PDB entry 2Y7W | X-ray diffraction, 2.89 A resolution | chains A and B

Chain A (and B):
Molecule: Lysr-type regulatory protein
Source organism: Burkholderia sp
Notes: fragment: inducer binding domain, residues 80-301; chain B of this document is another copy of the same molecule, construct and numbering; everything in this record applies to it too
UniProtKB: Q7WT50 (Q7WT50_9BURK); residues 80-301 here = UniProt positions 80-301
Amino-acid sequence (228 residues; row label = number of the first residue in the row):
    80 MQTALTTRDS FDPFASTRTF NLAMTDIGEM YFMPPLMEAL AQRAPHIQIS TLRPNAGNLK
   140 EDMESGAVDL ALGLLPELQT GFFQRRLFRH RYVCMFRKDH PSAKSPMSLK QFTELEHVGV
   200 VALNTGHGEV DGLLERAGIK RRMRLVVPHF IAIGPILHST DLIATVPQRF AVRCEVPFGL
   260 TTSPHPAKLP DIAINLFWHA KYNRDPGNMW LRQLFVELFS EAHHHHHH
Unresolved in the structure: 80-88, 202-206, 301-307 (chain B: 80-89, 136, 202-203, 300-307)
Construct notes: engineered mutation Met80 (Leu in Q7WT50); expression tag (302-307)
Small-molecule neighbours: 2-hydroxybenzoic acid (SAL): Thr104, Ile106, Gly107, Tyr110, Phe111, Leu151, Gly152, Phe167, His169, Pro246, Arg248, Ile271, Ile273
What the authors report for this chain:
  - mutagenesis - F90A: abolished signaling in response to salicylate
  - mutagenesis - S95A, R97C: decreased signaling in response to 2-hydroxybenzoic acid

Chain A / chain B interface:
Pairs across the interface (51):
  Asp105(A) - Ile230(B)
  Glu108(A) - Pro227(B)
  Glu108(A) - Ile230(B)
  Glu108(A) - Ala231(B)
  Met109(A) - Ala231(B)  hydrophobic
  Pro113(A) - Pro234(B)  hydrophobic
  Met116(A) - Arg223(B)  hydrogen bond (backbone-side chain)
  Met116(A) - Leu224(B)  hydrophobic
  Met116(A) - Thr239(B)
  Glu117(A) - Ser238(B)
  Ala120(A) - Arg223(B)
  Gln127(A) - Met222(B)  hydrogen bond (side chain-backbone)
  Gln127(A) - Arg223(B)
  Gln127(A) - Val225(B)
  Ile128(A) - Arg223(B)  hydrogen bond (backbone-backbone)
  Ile128(A) - Leu224(B)
  Ile128(A) - Val225(B)  hydrogen bond (backbone-backbone)
  Ser129(A) - Val225(B)
  Thr130(A) - Val225(B)  hydrogen bond (backbone-backbone)
  Thr130(A) - Val226(B)
  Thr130(A) - Pro227(B)
  Leu131(A) - Pro227(B)  hydrophobic
  Arg132(A) - Pro227(B)
  Arg132(A) - Ile230(B)
  Met222(A) - Gln127(B)
  Arg223(A) - Gln127(B)
  Arg223(A) - Ile128(B)  hydrogen bond (backbone-backbone)
  Leu224(A) - Met112(B)  hydrophobic
  Leu224(A) - Met116(B)  hydrophobic
  Leu224(A) - Ile128(B)
  Val225(A) - Gln127(B)
  Val225(A) - Ile128(B)  hydrogen bond (backbone-backbone)
  Val225(A) - Ser129(B)
  Val225(A) - Thr130(B)  hydrogen bond (backbone-backbone)
  Val226(A) - Thr130(B)
  Pro227(A) - Glu108(B)
  Pro227(A) - Thr130(B)
  Pro227(A) - Leu131(B)  hydrophobic
  Pro227(A) - Arg132(B)
  His228(A) - Glu108(B)
  His228(A) - Arg132(B)
  Ile230(A) - Asp105(B)
  Ile230(A) - Ile230(B)  hydrophobic
  Ala231(A) - Glu108(B)
  Ala231(A) - Met109(B)  hydrophobic
  Pro234(A) - Pro113(B)  hydrophobic
  Ser238(A) - Glu117(B)
  Pro256(A) - Pro256(B)
  Pro256(A) - Phe257(B)  hydrophobic
  Phe257(A) - Pro256(B)  hydrophobic
  Phe257(A) - Phe257(B)  hydrophobic
Other interface residues (no listed pair), chain A (34 interface residues in all): Met112, Leu119, Pro124, Ile126, Glu195, Phe229, Ile235, Thr239
Other interface residues (no listed pair), chain B (33 interface residues in all): Pro124, Ile126, Glu195, His228, Phe229, Ile235, Phe249

In short:
34 residues of chain A and 33 residues of chain B are in contact, with 8 hydrogen bonds. Polar pairs include
Met116(A)-Arg223(B), Gln127(A)-Met222(B) and Ile128(A)-Arg223(B). Ligands of chain A: 2-hydroxybenzoic acid.
From the paper: S95A and R97C of chain A reduce signaling in response to 2-hydroxybenzoic acid; F90A of chain
A abolishes signaling in response to salicylate.
Both chains are Lysr-type regulatory protein (Burkholderia sp). Entry 2Y7W (DntR Inducer Binding Domain) was
determined by X-ray diffraction together with 2Y7R, 2Y7K and 2Y7P from the same study.
